Entry 2ZHX (X-ray diffraction, 3.10 A resolution); this record covers chains A and B.

[Chain A]
Protein: Uracil-DNA glycosylase
Organism: Mycobacterium tuberculosis H37Rv
Notes: EC 3.2.2.3
UniProt: P67071 (UNG_MYCTU); residue numbers follow UniProt; this construct covers 1-227
Amino-acid sequence (238 residues; row label = number of the first residue in the row; numbers below 1 keep their minus sign (Met-10 is residue -10)):
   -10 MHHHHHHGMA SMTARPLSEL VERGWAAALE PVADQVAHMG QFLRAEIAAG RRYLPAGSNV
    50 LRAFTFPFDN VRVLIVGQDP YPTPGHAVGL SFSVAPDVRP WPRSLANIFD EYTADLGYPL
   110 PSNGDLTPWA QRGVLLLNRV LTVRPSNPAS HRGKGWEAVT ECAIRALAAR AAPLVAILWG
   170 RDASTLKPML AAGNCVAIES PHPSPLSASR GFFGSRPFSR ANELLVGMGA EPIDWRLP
Not modelled in the structure: -10 to 2
Sequence notes: initiating methionine (-10); expression tag (-9 to 0)
What the authors report for this chain:
  - contacts within the chain: Gln24-Gly144 (hydrogen bond), Arg61-Arg121 (hydrogen bond), Arg121-Trp224 (hydrogen bond), Arg121-Arg225 (hydrogen bond)

[Chain B]
Protein: Uracil-DNA glycosylase inhibitor
Organism: Bacillus phage PBS2
UniProt: P14739 (UNGI_BPPB2); numbering as in UniProt (aligned over 1-84)
Amino-acid sequence (84 residues; numbered 1 to 84; the number before each row is that of its first residue):
     1 MTNLSDIIEK ETGKQLVIQE SILMLPEEVE EVIGNKPESD ILVHTAYDES TDENVMLLTS
    61 DAPEYKPWAL VIQDSNGENK IKML
Not modelled in the structure: 1-2

[Chain A / chain B interface]
Residue-residue contacts - 40 pairs, chain A then chain B:
  Gln67(A) - Ile22(B)
  Gln67(A) - Leu23(B)  hydrogen bond (side chain-backbone)
  Tyr70(A) - Gln19(B)
  Pro71(A) - Gln19(B)
  Thr72(A) - Ile18(B)
  Thr72(A) - Gln19(B)
  His75(A) - Gln19(B)
  Pro89(A) - Gln19(B)  hydrogen bond (backbone-side chain)
  Trp90(A) - Gln19(B)
  Pro91(A) - Gln19(B)
  Pro91(A) - Glu20(B)
  Arg92(A) - Glu20(B)  hydrogen bond (backbone-side chain)
  Arg92(A) - Tyr47(B)
  Arg92(A) - Asn54(B)
  Ser93(A) - Glu20(B)  hydrogen bond (backbone-side chain)
  Ser93(A) - Ile22(B)
  Asn136(A) - Tyr65(B)  hydrogen bond (backbone-side chain)
  Pro137(A) - Ser21(B)
  Pro137(A) - Ala62(B)
  Pro137(A) - Tyr65(B)  hydrogen bond (backbone-side chain)
  Ala138(A) - Ala62(B)  hydrophobic
  Arg141(A) - Leu23(B)
  Arg141(A) - Asp61(B)  salt bridge
  Gly169(A) - Glu28(B)
  Arg170(A) - Glu28(B)  hydrogen bond (backbone-side chain)
  His191(A) - Ile22(B)
  His191(A) - Met24(B)
  Ser193(A) - Glu20(B)
  Ser193(A) - Thr45(B)
  Pro194(A) - Thr45(B)
  Pro194(A) - Asn54(B)
  Pro194(A) - Met56(B)  hydrophobic
  Pro194(A) - Gln73(B)  hydrogen bond (backbone-side chain)
  Leu195(A) - Val32(B)
  Leu195(A) - Val43(B)  hydrophobic
  Leu195(A) - Met56(B)
  Leu195(A) - Leu58(B)  hydrophobic
  Ser196(A) - Met24(B)
  Arg199(A) - Glu31(B)  salt bridge
  Arg199(A) - Val32(B)
Other interface residues (no listed pair), chain A (25 interface residues in all): Val87, Leu94, Asp171
Other interface residues (no listed pair), chain B (25 interface residues in all): Leu25, Val29, Ile33, His44, Val71
Interface features reported in the paper:
  - residue pairs: Pro89(A)-Gln19(B), Trp90(A)-Gln19(B), Arg92(A)-Tyr47(B), Ile33(B)-Leu195(A) (hydrophobic contact), Val43(B)-Leu195(A) (hydrophobic contact), Met56(B)-Leu195(A) (hydrophobic contact), Leu58(B)-Leu195(A) (hydrophobic contact), Val71(B)-Leu195(A) (hydrophobic contact)
  - interface residues, chain A: Arg170(A), Leu195(A)

[Summary]
Chain A and chain B each contribute 25 residues to their interface; the contacts include 8 hydrogen bonds and
2 salt bridges. Among the polar pairs are Arg141(A)-Asp61(B), Arg199(A)-Glu31(B) and Gln67(A)-Leu23(B). The
paper describes contacts between Pro89(A) and Gln19(B), Trp90(A) and Gln19(B) and Arg92(A) and Tyr47(B);
hydrophobic contacts between Ile33(B) and Leu195(A), Val43(B) and Leu195(A) and Met56(B) and Leu195(A) among
others. From the paper: interface residues Arg170(A) and Leu195(A); contacts within the chain involving
Gln24(A), Gly144(A) and Arg61(A) among others.
Chain A is Uracil-DNA glycosylase (Mycobacterium tuberculosis H37Rv) and chain B is Uracil-DNA glycosylase
inhibitor (Bacillus phage PBS2); the structure, Crystal structure of Uracil-DNA Glycosylase from Mycobacterium
tuberculosis in complex with a proteinaceous inhibitor, was determined by X-ray diffraction.
